PDB entry 3I7H | X-ray diffraction, 2.90 A resolution | chains A and B

[Chain A]
Molecule: DNA damage-binding protein 1
From: Homo sapiens
Reference sequence: Q16531 (DDB1_HUMAN); numbering as in UniProt (aligned over 1-1140)
Sequence (1143 residues; each row starts with the number of its first residue; numbers below 1 keep their minus sign (Gly-2 is residue -2)):
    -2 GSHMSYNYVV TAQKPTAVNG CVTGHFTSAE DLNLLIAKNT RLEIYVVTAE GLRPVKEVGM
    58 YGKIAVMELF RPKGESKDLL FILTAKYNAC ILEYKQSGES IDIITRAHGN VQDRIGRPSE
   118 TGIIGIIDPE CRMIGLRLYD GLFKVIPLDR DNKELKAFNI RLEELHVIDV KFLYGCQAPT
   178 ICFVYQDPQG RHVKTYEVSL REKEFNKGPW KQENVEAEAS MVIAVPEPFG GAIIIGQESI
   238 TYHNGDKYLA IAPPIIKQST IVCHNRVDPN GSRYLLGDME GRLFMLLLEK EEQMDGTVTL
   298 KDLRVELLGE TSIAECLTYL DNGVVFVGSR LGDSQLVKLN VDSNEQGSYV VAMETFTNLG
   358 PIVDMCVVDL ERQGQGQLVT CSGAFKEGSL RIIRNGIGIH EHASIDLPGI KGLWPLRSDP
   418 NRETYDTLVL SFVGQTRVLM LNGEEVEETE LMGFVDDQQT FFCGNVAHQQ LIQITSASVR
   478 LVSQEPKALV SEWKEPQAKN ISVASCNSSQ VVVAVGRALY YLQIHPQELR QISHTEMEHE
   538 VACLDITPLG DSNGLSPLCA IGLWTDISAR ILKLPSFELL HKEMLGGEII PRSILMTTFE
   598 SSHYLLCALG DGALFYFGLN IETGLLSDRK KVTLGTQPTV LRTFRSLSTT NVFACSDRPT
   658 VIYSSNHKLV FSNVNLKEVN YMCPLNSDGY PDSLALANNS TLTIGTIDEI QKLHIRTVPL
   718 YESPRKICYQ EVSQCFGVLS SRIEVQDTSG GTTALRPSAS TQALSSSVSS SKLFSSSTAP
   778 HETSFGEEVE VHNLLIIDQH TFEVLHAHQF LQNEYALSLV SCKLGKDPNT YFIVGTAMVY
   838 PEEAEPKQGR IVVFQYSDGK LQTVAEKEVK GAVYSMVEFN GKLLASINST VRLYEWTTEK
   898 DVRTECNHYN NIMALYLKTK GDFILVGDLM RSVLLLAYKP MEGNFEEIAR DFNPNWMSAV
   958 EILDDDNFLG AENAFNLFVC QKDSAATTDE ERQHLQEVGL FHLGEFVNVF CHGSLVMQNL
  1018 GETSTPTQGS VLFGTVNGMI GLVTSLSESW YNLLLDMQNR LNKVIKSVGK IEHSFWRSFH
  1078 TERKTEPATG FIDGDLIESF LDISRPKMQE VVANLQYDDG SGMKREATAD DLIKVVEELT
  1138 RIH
Not modelled in the structure: -2 to 0, 774-782, 1016-1022, 1112-1121
Differences from the reference sequence: expression tag (-2 to 0)
Disulfides: Cys18-Cys313
From the paper describing this entry:
  - mutagenesis - A381E/F382D: decreased binding to SV5-V
  - mutagenesis - A381E/F382D: unchanged binding to Trpc4AP

[Chain B]
Molecule: X protein
Reference sequence: Q9QMH9 (Q9QMH9_HBV); numbering as in UniProt (aligned over 88-101)
Sequence (14 residues; each row starts with the number of its first residue):
    88 ILPKVLHKRT LGLS

[How chain A and chain B interact]
Pairs across the interface (26):
  Arg327(A) - Leu98(B)  hydrogen bond (side chain-backbone)
  Arg327(A) - Gly99(B)
  Leu328(A) - Leu98(B)
  Pro358(A) - Thr97(B)
  Pro358(A) - Leu98(B)
  Val360(A) - Thr97(B)
  Val360(A) - Leu98(B)  hydrophobic
  Gly380(A) - Leu98(B)
  Ala381(A) - Leu98(B)  hydrophobic
  Phe382(A) - Leu98(B)  hydrophobic
  Arg722(A) - His94(B)  hydrogen bond
  Tyr812(A) - Lys91(B)
  Val836(A) - Ile88(B)  hydrophobic
  Glu840(A) - Ile88(B)
  Ala841(A) - Ile88(B)
  Tyr871(A) - Leu89(B)
  Tyr871(A) - Pro90(B)
  Met910(A) - Leu89(B)  hydrophobic
  Tyr913(A) - Arg96(B)  hydrogen bond
  Trp953(A) - Arg96(B)  hydrogen bond (backbone-side chain)
  Met954(A) - Arg96(B)  hydrogen bond (backbone-side chain)
  Ser955(A) - Arg96(B)
  Asn970(A) - Arg96(B)
  Phe1003(A) - Arg96(B)
  Asn1005(A) - Thr97(B)  hydrogen bond (side chain-backbone)
  Val1033(A) - Thr97(B)
Other interface residues (no listed pair), chain A (24 interface residues in all): Leu814, Leu912
Other interface residues (no listed pair), chain B (12 interface residues in all): Leu93, Leu100, Ser101
From the paper, about this interface:
  - pairs named by the authors: Leu328(A)-Leu98(B) (hydrophobic contact), Pro358(A)-Leu98(B) (hydrophobic contact), Ala381(A)-Leu98(B) (hydrophobic contact), Phe382(A)-Leu98(B) (hydrophobic contact)
  - interface residues, chain A: Arg327(A), Asn1005(A)
  - interface residues, chain B: Arg96(B)
  - hot spots on chain B (mutagenesis) - R96E: decreased binding to DNA damage-binding protein 1 (chain A)

[Overview]
Chain A and chain B form an interface of 24 and 12 residues respectively; the contacts include 6 hydrogen
bonds. Polar contacts include Arg327(A)-Leu98(B), Arg722(A)-His94(B) and Tyr913(A)-Arg96(B). The paper
describes hydrophobic contacts between Leu328(A) and Leu98(B), Pro358(A) and Leu98(B) and Ala381(A) and
Leu98(B) among others. From the paper: A381E/F382D of chain A reduce binding to SV5-V; interface residues
Arg327(A), Asn1005(A) and Arg96(B).
Chain A is DNA damage-binding protein 1 (Homo sapiens) and chain B is X protein; the structure, Crystal
Structure of DDB1 in Complex with the H-Box Motif of HBX, was determined by X-ray diffraction, deposited
together with 3I7K, 3I7L, 3I7N, 3I7O, 3I7P, 3I89, 3I8C and 3I8E.
